PDB entry 7SR8 | electron microscopy, 3.30 A resolution | chains B and E of the 5 polymer chains in the assembly

[Chain B]
Protein: Guanine nucleotide-binding protein G(I)/G(S)/G(T) subunit beta-1
Source organism: Homo sapiens
UniProt: P62873 (GBB1_HUMAN); residues 1-340 here = UniProt positions 1-340
Sequence (340 residues; numbered 1 to 340; the number before each row is that of its first residue):
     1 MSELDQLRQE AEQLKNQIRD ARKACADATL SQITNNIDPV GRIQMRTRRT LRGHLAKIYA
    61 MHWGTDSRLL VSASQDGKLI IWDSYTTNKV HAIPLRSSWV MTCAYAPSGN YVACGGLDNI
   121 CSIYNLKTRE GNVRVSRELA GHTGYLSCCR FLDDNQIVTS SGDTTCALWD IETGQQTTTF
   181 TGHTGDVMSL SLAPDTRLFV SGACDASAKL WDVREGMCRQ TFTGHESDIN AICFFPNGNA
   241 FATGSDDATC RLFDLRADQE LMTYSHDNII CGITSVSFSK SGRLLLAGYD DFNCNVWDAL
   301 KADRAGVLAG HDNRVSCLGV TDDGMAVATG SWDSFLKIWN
Unresolved in the structure: 1
UniProt features mapped onto this chain:
  - modified residue: Ser2 (N-acetylserine), His266 (Phosphohistidine)
  - natural variant: Leu30 (L30F: In MRD42; uncertain significance), Arg52 (R52G: In MRD42), Gly64 (G64V: In MRD42), Asp76 (D76E: In MRD42; D76G: In MRD42), Gly77 (G77S: In MRD42), Lys78 (K78R: In MRD42), Ile80 (I80N: In MRD42; I80T: In MRD42), His91 (H91R: In MRD42; uncertain significance), Ala92 (A92T: In MRD42), Pro94 (P94S: In MRD42), Leu95 (L95P: In MRD42), Arg96 (R96L: In MRD42), 5 further natural variant entries in UniProt

[Chain E]
Protein: scFv16
Source organism: Homo sapiens
Notes: antibody fragment or engineered binder
Sequence (259 residues; row label = number of the first residue in the row):
     1 DVQLVESGGG LVQPGGSRKL SCSASGFAFS SFGMHWVRQA PEKGLEWVAY ISSGSGTIYY
    61 ADTVKGRFTI SRDDPKNTLF LQMTSLRSED TAMYYCVRSI YYYGSSPFDF WGQGTTLTVS
   121 SGGGGSGGGG SGGGGSDIVM TQATSSVPVT PGESVSISCR SSKSLLHSNG NTYLYWFLQR
   181 PGQSPQLLIY RMSNLASGVP DRFSGSGSGT AFTLTISRLE AEDVGVYYCM QHLEYPLTFG
   241 AGTKLELKAA AHHHHHHHH
Unresolved in the structure: 122-135, 249-259
Disulfides: Cys22-Cys96, Cys159-Cys229

[How chain B and chain E interact]
Pairs across the interface (13; chain B residue first):
  Asp66(B) - Tyr103(E)
  Arg68(B) - Tyr103(E)
  Leu69(B) - Tyr103(E)  hydrophobic
  Val90(B) - Tyr102(E)  hydrophobic
  Arg129(B) - Val2(E)
  Arg129(B) - Arg98(E)  hydrogen bond (backbone-side chain)
  Arg129(B) - Asp109(E)
  Arg129(B) - Phe110(E)
  Glu130(B) - Gly26(E)
  Glu130(B) - Phe27(E)
  Glu130(B) - Ala28(E)  hydrogen bond (backbone-backbone)
  Glu130(B) - Phe32(E)
  Gly131(B) - Phe32(E)
Also at the interface, not in a pair above, chain B (10 interface residues in all): Asp83, His91, Asn132
Also at the interface, not in a pair above, chain E (13 interface residues in all): Ser31, Ile100, Ser197

[Overview]
10 residues of chain B face 13 of chain E across their interface; the contacts include 2 hydrogen bonds. Polar
contacts include Arg129(B)-Arg98(E) and Glu130(B)-Ala28(E).
Here chain B is Guanine nucleotide-binding protein G(I)/G(S)/G(T) subunit beta-1 and chain E is scFv16, both
from Homo sapiens. Entry 7SR8 (Molecular mechanism of the the wake-promoting agent TAK-925) was determined by
electron microscopy, deposited together with 7SQO.
